3JRH - chains A and D of the 4 polymer chains in the assembly; structure by X-ray diffraction, 2.88 A resolution.

== Chain A ==
Name: DNA-binding protein fis
From: Escherichia coli
UniProtKB: P0A6R3 (FIS_ECOLI); residue numbers follow UniProt; this construct covers 1-98
Amino-acid sequence (98 residues; row label = number of the first residue in the row):
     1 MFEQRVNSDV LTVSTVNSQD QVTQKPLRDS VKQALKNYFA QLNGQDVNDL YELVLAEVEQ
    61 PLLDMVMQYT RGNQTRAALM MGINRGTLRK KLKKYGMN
Disordered / not traced: 1-7
Curated features (UniProtKB/Swiss-Prot):
  - DNA-binding region: Gln74 to Lys93 (H-T-H motif)
  - region: Asn17 to Gly44 (Required for the stimulation of HIN-mediated recombination)

== Chain D ==
Molecule: 27-nt DNA strand
Sequence (27 nucleotides; each row starts with the number of its first residue):
     1 AAATTTGCTC CAAATTGAAA CAAATTT

== Interface between chain A and chain D ==
Contacting residue pairs (12; chain A residue first):
  Gly72(A) - DT6(D)  phosphate contact
  Asn73(A) - DT5(D)  hydrogen bond to the phosphate
  Asn73(A) - DT6(D)  phosphate contact
  Gln74(A) - DT6(D)  hydrogen bond to the phosphate
  Gln74(A) - DG7(D)  hydrogen bond to the phosphate
  Thr75(A) - DT5(D)  sugar contact
  Thr75(A) - DT6(D)  hydrogen bond to the phosphate
  Arg85(A) - DT6(D)  base contact
  Arg85(A) - DG7(D)  hydrogen bond to the base
  Arg85(A) - DC8(D)  base contact
  Arg89(A) - DT6(D)  sugar contact
  Arg89(A) - DG7(D)  salt bridge to the phosphate
Also at the interface, not in a pair above, chain A (7 interface residues in all): Arg76

== Summary ==
The interface between chain A and chain D involves 7 residues on one side and 4 on the other, with 5 hydrogen
bonds and 1 salt bridge. Polar pairs include Arg85(A)-DG7(D), Asn73(A)-DT5(D) and Gln74(A)-DT6(D).
Chain A is DNA-binding protein fis (Escherichia coli) and chain D is a 27-nt DNA strand; the structure,
Crystal structure of Fis bound to 27 bp non consensus sequence DNA F21, was determined by X-ray diffraction
together with 3IV5, 3JR9, 3JRA, 3JRB, 3JRC, 3JRD and 4 further entries from the same study.
